PDB entry 8TUP | electron microscopy, 3.30 A resolution | chains A and B of the 5 polymer chains in the assembly

== Chain A (and B) ==
Protein: Magnesium transporter MRS2 homolog, mitochondrial
Organism: Homo sapiens
Notes: chain B of this document is another copy of the same molecule, construct and numbering; everything in this record applies to it too
UniProtKB: Q9HD23 (MRS2_HUMAN); residue numbers follow UniProt; this construct covers 1-443
Sequence (451 residues; each row starts with the number of its first residue):
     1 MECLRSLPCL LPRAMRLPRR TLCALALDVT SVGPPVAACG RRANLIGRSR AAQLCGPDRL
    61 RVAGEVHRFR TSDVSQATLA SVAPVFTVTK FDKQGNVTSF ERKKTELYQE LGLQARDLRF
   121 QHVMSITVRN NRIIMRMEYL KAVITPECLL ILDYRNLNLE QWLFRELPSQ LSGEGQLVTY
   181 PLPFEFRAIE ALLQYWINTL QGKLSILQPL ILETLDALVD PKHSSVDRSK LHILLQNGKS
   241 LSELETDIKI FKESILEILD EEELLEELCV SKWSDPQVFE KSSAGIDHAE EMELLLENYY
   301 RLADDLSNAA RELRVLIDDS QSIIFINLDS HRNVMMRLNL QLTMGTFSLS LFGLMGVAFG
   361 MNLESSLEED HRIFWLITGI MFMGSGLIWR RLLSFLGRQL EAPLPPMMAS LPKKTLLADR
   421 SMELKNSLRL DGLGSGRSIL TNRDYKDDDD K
Unresolved in the structure: 1-82, 401-451
Sequence notes: expression tag (444-451)
Reported in the primary citation:
  - Mg2+ coordination through a water molecule: N339, T346
  - mutagenesis - R332A, M336A: unchanged growth in response to Mg2+
  - mutagenesis - E291K, R332A/M336A: increased growth in response to Mg2+

== Chain A / chain B interface ==
Contacting residue pairs (94; chain A residue first):
  R116(A) - E291(B)  salt bridge
  R116(A) - L294(B)
  Q121(A) - N298(B)  hydrogen bond
  Q121(A) - D305(B)
  H122(A) - N298(B)  hydrogen bond
  H122(A) - R301(B)
  H122(A) - L302(B)
  H122(A) - D305(B)  salt bridge
  R129(A) - L294(B)
  P221(A) - L400(B)
  K222(A) - L400(B)
  S224(A) - N333(B)  hydrogen bond (backbone-side chain)
  S225(A) - S330(B)  hydrogen bond (side chain-backbone)
  S225(A) - N333(B)
  S225(A) - V334(B)
  V226(A) - I326(B)  hydrophobic
  V226(A) - S330(B)
  R228(A) - P221(B)
  R228(A) - N327(B)
  R228(A) - S330(B)  hydrogen bond
  R228(A) - V334(B)
  L231(A) - I323(B)  hydrophobic
  L231(A) - N327(B)
  H232(A) - V219(B)
  L235(A) - V219(B)  hydrophobic
  L235(A) - S320(B)
  K239(A) - L316(B)
  T246(A) - R311(B)  hydrogen bond
  T246(A) - E312(B)  hydrogen bond
  K249(A) - N308(B)  hydrogen bond
  K249(A) - R311(B)
  I250(A) - N308(B)
  R314(A) - D319(B)  salt bridge
  Q321(A) - S322(B)  hydrogen bond
  Q321(A) - I323(B)
  F325(A) - S322(B)
  F325(A) - F325(B)  hydrophobic
  F325(A) - I326(B)  hydrophobic
  L328(A) - I326(B)  hydrophobic
  L328(A) - D329(B)
  L328(A) - S330(B)
  L328(A) - R332(B)  hydrogen bond (backbone-side chain)
  L328(A) - N333(B)  hydrogen bond (backbone-side chain)
  D329(A) - D329(B)
  D329(A) - R332(B)  salt bridge
  H331(A) - L400(B)  hydrogen bond (side chain-backbone)
  R332(A) - R332(B)
  R332(A) - N333(B)
  V334(A) - L400(B)
  M335(A) - M336(B)  hydrophobic
  M335(A) - R337(B)
  M336(A) - M336(B)  hydrophobic
  R337(A) - Q399(B)
  L338(A) - L340(B)  hydrophobic
  N339(A) - L340(B)
  N339(A) - T343(B)  hydrogen bond
  L342(A) - L340(B)  hydrophobic
  L342(A) - T343(B)
  L342(A) - M344(B)  hydrophobic
  L342(A) - F347(B)  hydrophobic
  L342(A) - L392(B)  hydrophobic
  G345(A) - F347(B)
  T346(A) - F347(B)
  L349(A) - F347(B)  hydrophobic
  L349(A) - L351(B)  hydrophobic
  L349(A) - L354(B)  hydrophobic
  G353(A) - L354(B)
  G356(A) - M361(B)
  F359(A) - M361(B)  hydrophobic
  F359(A) - N362(B)
  F359(A) - L363(B)
  G360(A) - M361(B)
  G360(A) - N362(B)
  M361(A) - N362(B)  hydrogen bond (backbone-side chain)
  N362(A) - N362(B)  hydrogen bond
  E368(A) - N362(B)
  E368(A) - E364(B)
  E369(A) - E364(B)
  D370(A) - E364(B)
  H371(A) - E364(B)  salt bridge
  I373(A) - L363(B)  hydrophobic
  F374(A) - A358(B)
  F374(A) - M361(B)  hydrophobic
  F374(A) - L363(B)  hydrophobic
  F374(A) - E364(B)
  F374(A) - S365(B)
  W375(A) - S365(B)
  I377(A) - M361(B)  hydrophobic
  T378(A) - A358(B)
  T378(A) - M361(B)
  M381(A) - A358(B)  hydrophobic
  F382(A) - M355(B)  hydrophobic
  S385(A) - L354(B)
  W389(A) - F347(B)  hydrophobic
Other interface residues (no listed pair), chain A (61 interface residues in all): T127, G238, S242, E243, E253, E257, I324, V357
Other interface residues (no listed pair), chain B (54 interface residues in all): D220, D304, V315, H331, N339, S350, V357, F359, G360, L367, F395, L396

== Summary ==
The interface between chain A and chain B involves 61 residues on one side and 54 on the other; the contacts
include 15 hydrogen bonds and 5 salt bridges. Polar pairs include R116(A)-E291(B), H122(A)-D305(B) and
R314(A)-D319(B). The paper reports that E291K and R332A/M336A of chain A increase growth in response to Mg2+;
water-mediated Mg2+ coordination by N339(A) and T346(A); 4 substitutions were tested in all.
Both chains are Magnesium transporter MRS2 homolog, mitochondrial (Homo sapiens). Entry 8TUP (Cryo-EM
structure of the human MRS2 magnesium channel under Mg2+-free condition) was determined by electron microscopy
(same publication as 8TUL).
